Entry 6U6N (X-ray diffraction, 2.15 A resolution); this record covers chain C.

== Chain C ==
Name: Adiponectin
Organism: Homo sapiens
UniProtKB: Q15848 (ADIPO_HUMAN); residues 108-244 here = UniProt positions 108-244
Chain sequence (143 residues; each row starts with the number of its first residue):
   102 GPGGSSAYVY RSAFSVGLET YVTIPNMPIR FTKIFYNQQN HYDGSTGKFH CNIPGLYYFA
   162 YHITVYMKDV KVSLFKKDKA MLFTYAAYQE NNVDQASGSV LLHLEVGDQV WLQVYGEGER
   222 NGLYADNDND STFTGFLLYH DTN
Not modelled in the structure: 102-110, 221-229
Sequence notes: expression tag (102-107); engineered mutation A187 (Asp in Q15848), A188 (Gln in Q15848)
Curated features (UniProtKB/Swiss-Prot):
  - site: N230 (Not glycosylated)
  - natural variant: R112 (R112C: In ADPOD), I164 (I164T: In ADPOD)
Reported in the primary citation:
  - conformationally variable residues (loop rearrangement): D195
  - mutagenesis - V117D: increased binding to T-cadherin

== In short ==
The paper reports that V117D increases binding to T-cadherin; conformational variability at D195.
Chain C is Adiponectin (Homo sapiens); the structure, Structure of the trimeric globular domain of Adiponectin
mutant - D187A Q188A, was determined by X-ray diffraction (same publication as 6U66).
